PDB entry 4DII | X-ray diffraction, 2.05 A resolution | chains L and H of the 3 polymer chains in the assembly

# Chain L
Molecule: Prothrombin
Organism: Homo sapiens
Notes: EC 3.4.21.5; fragment: Light chain
UniProt: P00734 (THRB_HUMAN); the construct lacks a stretch of the UniProt sequence, so the offset changes along the chain: -5 to 0 = UniProt 328-333; 1-14 = UniProt 336-349; 15-17 = UniProt 361-363
Amino-acid sequence (36 residues; row label = number of the first residue in the row; a row labelled like 14A-14K holds insertion residues (14A, then the next letters in order); numbers below 1 keep their minus sign (Thr-5 is residue -5)):
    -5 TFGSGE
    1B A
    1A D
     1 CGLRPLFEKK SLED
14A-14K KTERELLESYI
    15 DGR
Not modelled in the structure: -5 to 0, 15-17
UniProt features mapped onto this chain:
  - site: Arg17 (Cleavage)
Bound ions: Zn2+: Asp1A (shared with His119(H) of chain H)

# Chain H
Molecule: Prothrombin
Organism: Homo sapiens
Notes: EC 3.4.21.5; fragment: Heavy chain
UniProt: P00734 (THRB_HUMAN); the construct lacks a stretch of the UniProt sequence and is renumbered around it, so the offset changes along the chain: 16-36 = UniProt 364-384; 37-60 = UniProt 386-409; 61-77 = UniProt 419-435; 78-97 = UniProt 437-456; 6 more segments
Amino-acid sequence (259 residues; row label = number of the first residue in the row; note: 4 numbers in that range are skipped by the numbering (no residue carries them; nothing is unmodelled there); a row labelled like 60A-60I holds insertion residues (60A, then the next letters in order)):
    16 IVEGSDAEIG MSPWQVMLFR K
   36A S
    37 PQELLCGASL ISDRWVLTAA HCLL
60A-60I YPPWDKNFT
    61 ENDLLVRIGK HSRTRYE
   77A R
    78 NIEKISMLEK IYIHPRYNWR
   97A E
    98 NLDRDIALMK LKKPVAFSDY IHPVCLPDRE TA
129A-129C ASL
   130 LQAGYKGRVT GWGNLKET
147A-147H WTANVGKG
   151 QPSVLQVVNL PIVERPVCKD STRIRITDNM FCAG
  184A Y
   185 KP
186A-186D DEGK
   187 RGDACEGDSG GPFVMKSP
204A-204B FN
   205 NRWYQMGIVS WGE
   219 GC
  221A D
   221 RDGKYGFYTH VFRLKKWIQK VIDQFGE
Not modelled in the structure: 147A-147H, 247
UniProt features mapped onto this chain:
  - region: Ala183 to Val200 (High affinity receptor-binding region which is also known as the TP508 peptide)
  - active site (Charge relay system): His57, Asp102, Ser195
  - glycosylation: Asn60G (N-linked (GlcNAc...) (complex) asparagine)
Disulfides: Cys42-Cys58, Cys168-Cys182, Cys191-Cys220
Covalently attached groups: compound 0G6 linked to His57, Ser195; N-acetylglucosamine (NAG) linked to Asn60G
Bound ions: Zn2+ site 1 near Asp60E (its only coordinating residue here); Zn2+ site 2: His119 (shared with Asp1A(L) of chain L); Na+: Arg221, Lys224
Residues lining bound ligands: 0G6 (D-phenylalanyl-N-[(2S,3S)-6-{[amino(iminio)methyl]amino}-1-chloro-2-hydroxyhexan-3-yl]-L-prolinamide): Tyr60A, Trp60D, Glu97A, Asn98, Leu99, Asp189, Ala190, Cys191, Glu192, Gly193, Asp194, Val213, Ser214, Trp215, Gly216, Glu217, Gly219, Cys220, Gly226
Reported in the primary citation:
  - post-translational modification sites: Asn60G
  - conformationally variable residues: His71
  - binding site for Thrombin binding aptamer: Arg75, Arg77A, Asn78, Ile79, Tyr117

# How chain L and chain H interact
Inter-chain disulfides: Cys1(L)-Cys122(H)
Residue-residue contacts (56; chain L residue first):
  Cys1(L) - Pro120(H)
  Cys1(L) - Val121(H)
  Cys1(L) - Cys122(H)  disulfide
  Cys1(L) - Arg206(H)  hydrogen bond (backbone-side chain)
  Asp1A(L) - His119(H)  salt bridge
  Asp1A(L) - Pro120(H)
  Ala1B(L) - Arg206(H)  hydrogen bond (backbone-side chain)
  Gly2(L) - Pro120(H)  hydrogen bond (backbone-backbone)
  Gly2(L) - Val121(H)
  Gly2(L) - Cys122(H)
  Gly2(L) - Arg206(H)
  Gly2(L) - Trp207(H)  hydrogen bond (backbone-backbone)
  Leu3(L) - Asn205(H)
  Leu3(L) - Arg206(H)
  Arg4(L) - Met26(H)  hydrogen bond (side chain-backbone)
  Arg4(L) - Pro28(H)
  Arg4(L) - Trp29(H)
  Arg4(L) - Arg137(H)
  Arg4(L) - Trp207(H)
  Pro5(L) - Ser115(H)
  Pro5(L) - Asp116(H)
  Pro5(L) - His119(H)
  Leu6(L) - Gly25(H)
  Leu6(L) - Asp116(H)
  Leu6(L) - Tyr117(H)  hydrophobic
  Phe7(L) - Glu23(H)
  Phe7(L) - Ile24(H)
  Phe7(L) - Gly25(H)
  Phe7(L) - Met26(H)
  Glu8(L) - Lys202(H)  salt bridge
  Glu8(L) - Asn205(H)
  Glu8(L) - Trp207(H)  hydrogen bond
  Asp14(L) - Glu23(H)
  Asp14(L) - Met26(H)
  Asp14(L) - Arg137(H)  salt bridge
  Asp14(L) - Trp207(H)
  Lys14A(L) - Glu23(H)  hydrogen bond (backbone-side chain)
  Thr14B(L) - Arg137(H)  hydrogen bond
  Thr14B(L) - Asn159(H)  hydrogen bond
  Glu14C(L) - Arg137(H)
  Glu14C(L) - Lys202(H)  salt bridge
  Glu14E(L) - Lys135(H)  salt bridge
  Glu14E(L) - Asn159(H)  hydrogen bond
  Glu14E(L) - Tyr184A(H)
  Leu14F(L) - Lys135(H)
  Leu14F(L) - Gly136(H)
  Leu14F(L) - Asn159(H)
  Leu14F(L) - Trp207(H)  hydrophobic
  Ser14I(L) - Gly133(H)
  Ser14I(L) - Tyr134(H)
  Ser14I(L) - Lys135(H)  hydrogen bond (side chain-backbone)
  Tyr14J(L) - Leu129C(H)  hydrophobic
  Tyr14J(L) - Tyr134(H)  hydrophobic
  Tyr14J(L) - Met201(H)
  Tyr14J(L) - Lys202(H)  hydrogen bond (side chain-backbone)
  Tyr14J(L) - Pro204(H)
Also at the interface, not in a pair above, chain L (20 interface residues in all): Lys9, Leu14G
Also at the interface, not in a pair above, chain H (29 interface residues in all): Phe114, Lys186D

# Overview
The interface between chain L and chain H involves 20 residues on one side and 29 on the other; the contacts
include 1 disulfide bond, 12 hydrogen bonds and 5 salt bridges. Among the polar pairs are Asp1A(L)-His119(H),
Glu8(L)-Lys202(H) and Glu14E(L)-Lys135(H). The paper reports a binding site for Thrombin binding aptamer at
Arg75(H), Arg77A(H) and Asn78(H) among others; a modification site at Asn60G(H).
Chain L is Prothrombin and chain H is Prothrombin, both from Homo sapiens; the structure, X-ray structure of
the complex between human alpha thrombin and thrombin binding aptamer in the presence ..., was determined by
X-ray diffraction.
